8RAS - chains A and S of the 23 polymer chains in the assembly; structure by electron microscopy, 2.62 A resolution.

# Chain A
Name: DNA-directed RNA polymerase subunit alpha
Organism: Sinapis alba
Reference sequence: A0A6C0M610 (A0A6C0M610_SINAL); residue numbers follow UniProt; this construct covers 1-327
Sequence (327 residues; numbered 1 to 327; the number before each row is that of its first residue):
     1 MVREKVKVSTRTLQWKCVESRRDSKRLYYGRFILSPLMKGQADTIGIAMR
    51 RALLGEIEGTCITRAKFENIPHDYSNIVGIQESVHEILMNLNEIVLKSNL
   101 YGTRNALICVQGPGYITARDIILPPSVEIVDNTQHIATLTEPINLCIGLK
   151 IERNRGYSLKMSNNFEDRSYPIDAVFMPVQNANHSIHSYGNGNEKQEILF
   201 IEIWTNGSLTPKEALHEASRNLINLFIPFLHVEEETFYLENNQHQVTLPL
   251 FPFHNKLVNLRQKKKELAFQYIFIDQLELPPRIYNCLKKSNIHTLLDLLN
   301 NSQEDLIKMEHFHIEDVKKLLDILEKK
Unresolved in the structure: 1-9, 159-168, 240-246
Differences from the reference sequence: conflict Phe-67 (Ser in A0A6C0M610)

# Chain S
Name: FLN2
Organism: Sinapis alba
Sequence (611 residues; each row starts with the number of its first residue):
     1 MASLSFTQFLPFPRCSVDVPCLQPHGFVKFRGERWKGKHSFLMVAGRRKL
    51 SESAPLDEDDGGNGAVGGKKPTKVPKKSGARTAKKKVVAKDEPLEESSQL
   101 LVDSDNVSDNESDTKEPVRRTRKKAAASSDVNEGKTEKKVRRKRTVKKDK
   151 EVEDGLVTYDEASDVEEALTVEATDADSEGEEIDLSKHESEDISHTYGWP
   201 PLVCCFGSAQHAFVPSGRPANRLLDYERQERMKDAVWAPEKYIRAPGGCA
   251 GGVAIALASLGGKAAFMGKLGDDDFGQAMLYYLNVCQVQTRSVKIDSKRV
   301 TACSTMKISKRGRLKSTCVKPCAEDSLSKSEINVDVLKEAKMFYFTTHSL
   351 LDKKMMSTTLQAIKISKQLGNVIFYDLNLPLPLWQSLEETKSLIQEVWDL
   401 ADVIEVTKQELEFLCGIEPTEEFDTKNNDSSKFVHYEPETVEPLWHENLK
   451 ILFVTNGTSKIHYYTKEHNGAVLGMEDVPITPFTRDMSASGDGIVAGLIR
   501 MLTVQPDLMNDKGYLERTARYAIECGVVDQWLLAQTRGYPPKDDMEEEED
   551 DDEEEEMESDPNGIRSITEREYRTSKPYDEPDGPYVMKPVEEREYRKLEL
   601 VGSMGEDDDSS
Unresolved in the structure: 1-192, 542-561, 599-611

# Interface between chain A and chain S
Pairs across the interface - 117 pairs, chain A then chain S:
  Thr-10(A) / Leu-473(S)
  Arg-11(A) / Leu-473(S)  hydrogen bond (side chain-backbone)
  Arg-11(A) / Gly-474(S)  hydrogen bond (side chain-backbone)
  Lys-66(A) / Met-587(S)
  Glu-68(A) / Arg-593(S)  salt bridge
  Asn-99(A) / Arg-231(S)  hydrogen bond (side chain-backbone)
  Asn-99(A) / Met-232(S)
  Asn-99(A) / Asp-234(S)  hydrogen bond
  Asn-99(A) / Ala-235(S)
  Leu-100(A) / Asp-234(S)
  Leu-100(A) / Arg-573(S)
  Leu-100(A) / Ser-575(S)
  Tyr-101(A) / Arg-570(S)
  Tyr-101(A) / Arg-573(S)  hydrogen bond (backbone-backbone)
  Tyr-101(A) / Thr-574(S)
  Tyr-101(A) / Ser-575(S)  hydrogen bond (backbone-backbone)
  Thr-103(A) / Pro-577(S)
  Arg-104(A) / Ser-575(S)  hydrogen bond
  Arg-104(A) / Lys-576(S)
  Arg-104(A) / Pro-577(S)
  Asn-105(A) / Pro-577(S)
  Asn-105(A) / Tyr-578(S)
  Asn-105(A) / Asp-579(S)
  Asn-105(A) / Tyr-585(S)
  Ala-106(A) / Tyr-585(S)
  Leu-107(A) / Pro-584(S)
  Cys-109(A) / Arg-593(S)
  Cys-109(A) / Tyr-595(S)  hydrophobic
  Cys-109(A) / Arg-596(S)  hydrogen bond (backbone-backbone)
  Val-110(A) / Arg-596(S)
  Val-110(A) / Leu-598(S)  hydrophobic
  Gln-111(A) / Tyr-595(S)
  Gln-111(A) / Arg-596(S)  hydrogen bond (backbone-backbone)
  Gln-111(A) / Lys-597(S)  hydrogen bond
  Gln-111(A) / Leu-598(S)
  Gly-112(A) / Lys-597(S)  hydrogen bond (backbone-side chain)
  Pro-113(A) / Leu-598(S)
  Gly-114(A) / Leu-598(S)
  Tyr-115(A) / Leu-598(S)
  Ile-116(A) / Leu-598(S)  hydrophobic
  Arg-119(A) / Arg-596(S)
  Asp-120(A) / Arg-596(S)  salt bridge
  Asp-120(A) / Leu-598(S)
  Ile-122(A) / Pro-584(S)
  Ile-122(A) / Tyr-585(S)
  Leu-123(A) / Tyr-585(S)
  Pro-124(A) / Tyr-578(S)  hydrophobic
  Pro-124(A) / Tyr-585(S)
  Pro-125(A) / Tyr-578(S)
  Pro-125(A) / Tyr-585(S)
  Leu-139(A) / Leu-598(S)  hydrophobic
  Asn-144(A) / Tyr-595(S)
  Cys-146(A) / Met-587(S)
  Cys-146(A) / Arg-593(S)
  Gly-148(A) / Met-587(S)
  Glu-213(A) / Arg-231(S)  salt bridge
  Arg-220(A) / Arg-228(S)
  Arg-220(A) / Asp-477(S)  salt bridge
  Arg-220(A) / Trp-531(S)
  Ile-223(A) / Trp-531(S)  hydrophobic
  Asn-224(A) / Trp-531(S)  hydrogen bond
  Asn-224(A) / Gln-535(S)  hydrogen bond
  Ile-227(A) / Trp-531(S)  hydrophobic
  Ile-227(A) / Leu-532(S)  hydrophobic
  Ile-227(A) / Gln-535(S)
  Leu-230(A) / Val-528(S)  hydrophobic
  Leu-230(A) / Leu-532(S)
  His-231(A) / Leu-532(S)
  His-231(A) / Gln-535(S)  hydrogen bond
  His-231(A) / Thr-536(S)
  Phe-237(A) / Tyr-281(S)
  Phe-237(A) / Tyr-282(S)  hydrophobic
  Phe-237(A) / Val-285(S)  hydrophobic
  Tyr-238(A) / Tyr-281(S)  hydrogen bond (backbone-side chain)
  Thr-247(A) / Thr-536(S)
  Thr-247(A) / Arg-537(S)
  Thr-247(A) / Ser-566(S)
  Leu-248(A) / His-211(S)
  Leu-248(A) / Ile-564(S)  hydrophobic
  Leu-250(A) / His-211(S)
  Leu-250(A) / Phe-275(S)  hydrophobic
  Leu-250(A) / Ala-278(S)
  Leu-250(A) / Met-279(S)  hydrophobic
  Leu-250(A) / Tyr-282(S)  hydrophobic
  Phe-251(A) / His-211(S)
  Phe-251(A) / Asn-562(S)
  Phe-251(A) / Ile-564(S)  hydrophobic
  Phe-253(A) / Ala-278(S)  hydrophobic
  Phe-253(A) / Tyr-281(S)  hydrophobic
  His-254(A) / Asp-274(S)
  His-254(A) / Phe-275(S)
  Leu-257(A) / Asp-274(S)
  Leu-257(A) / Gln-277(S)
  Leu-257(A) / Ala-278(S)
  Val-258(A) / Asp-274(S)
  Arg-261(A) / Asp-274(S)  salt bridge
  Phe-273(A) / Asn-284(S)
  Phe-273(A) / Val-285(S)  hydrophobic
  Asp-275(A) / Asn-284(S)
  Asp-275(A) / Gln-289(S)
  Asp-275(A) / Thr-290(S)  hydrogen bond (side chain-backbone)
  Asp-275(A) / Arg-291(S)
  Gln-276(A) / Leu-280(S)
  Gln-276(A) / Asn-284(S)  hydrogen bond
  Gln-276(A) / Thr-290(S)
  Pro-281(A) / Ile-193(S)  hydrophobic
  Pro-281(A) / Arg-291(S)
  Pro-281(A) / Asp-335(S)
  Arg-282(A) / Ile-193(S)
  Arg-282(A) / Thr-196(S)
  Tyr-284(A) / Gln-289(S)
  Tyr-284(A) / Arg-291(S)
  Asn-285(A) / Thr-196(S)  hydrogen bond
  Asn-285(A) / Tyr-197(S)
  Asn-285(A) / Arg-291(S)
  Asn-285(A) / Glu-339(S)
  His-293(A) / Gln-287(S)
Other interface residues (no listed pair), chain A (65 interface residues in all): Gly-102, Ser-126, Pro-142, Ile-147, Lys-212, Thr-236, Pro-249, Tyr-271, His-311
Other interface residues (no listed pair), chain S (64 interface residues in all): His-195, Leu-223, Asp-225, Asp-272, Cys-286, Val-288, Ile-295, Pro-479, Arg-520, Val-586, Glu-594

# Overview
65 residues of chain A face 64 of chain S across their interface, with 18 hydrogen bonds and 5 salt bridges.
Among the polar pairs are Glu-68(A)/Arg-593(S), Asp-120(A)/Arg-596(S) and Glu-213(A)/Arg-231(S).
Chain A is DNA-directed RNA polymerase subunit alpha and chain S is FLN2, both from Sinapis alba; the
structure, Plastid-encoded RNA polymerase transcription elongation complex, was determined by electron
microscopy (same publication as 8R5O, 8R6S and 8RDJ).
